PDB entry 4KEX | X-ray diffraction, 1.60 A resolution | chain A

[Chain A]
Molecule: Green fluorescent protein
Source organism: Aequorea victoria
Reference sequence: P42212 (GFP_AEQVI); aligned to UniProt positions 1-236 over residues 0-238 (the alignment contains insertions or deletions, so no single offset holds)
Chain sequence (236 residues; row label = number of the first residue in the row; note: 3 numbers in that range are skipped by the numbering (no residue carries them; nothing is unmodelled there); numbering starts at 0):
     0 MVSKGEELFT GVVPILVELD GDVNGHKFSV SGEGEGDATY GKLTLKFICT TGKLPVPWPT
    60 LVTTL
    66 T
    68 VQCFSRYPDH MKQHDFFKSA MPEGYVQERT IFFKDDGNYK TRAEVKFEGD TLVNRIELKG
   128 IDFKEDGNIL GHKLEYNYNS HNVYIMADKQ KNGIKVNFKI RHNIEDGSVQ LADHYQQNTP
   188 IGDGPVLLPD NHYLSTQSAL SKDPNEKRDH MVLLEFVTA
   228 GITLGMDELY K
Unresolved in the structure: 0-3, 232-238
Glycans and other covalent adducts: covalent link Leu-64/Thr-66; covalent link Thr-66/Val-68
Modified positions: Thr-66 ({2-[(1R,2R)-1-amino-2-hydroxypropyl]-4-(4-hydroxybenzylidene)-5-oxo-4,5-dihydro-1H-imidazol-1-yl}acetic acid; CRO)
Differences from the reference sequence: insertion (1); engineered mutation Leu-64 (Phe in P42212); chromophore (66, 66, 66); conflict Leu-231 (His in P42212)
Reported in the primary citation:
  - conformationally variable residues (register shift, side-chain flip): His-148, Tyr-151, Tyr-200, Glu-222, Gly-228
  - contacts within the chain: Tyr-151/Tyr-200 (pi stacking)
  - mutagenesis - G228DEL: decreased expression in response to cellular fluorescence
  - mutagenesis - G189DEL, P192DEL: decreased expression (citing earlier work)
  - mutagenesis - P187DEL: abolished expression (citing earlier work)

[Summary]
The paper reports that G189DEL and P192DEL reduce expression; conformational variability at His-148, Tyr-151
and Tyr-200 among others; 4 substitutions were tested in all.
Chain A is Green fluorescent protein (Aequorea victoria); the structure, Crystal structure analysis of a
single amino acid deletion mutation in EGFP, was determined by X-ray diffraction together with 4KAG from the
same study.
